Entry 4E8A (X-ray diffraction, 2.70 A resolution); this record covers chain A.

[Chain A]
Protein: Mitogen-activated protein kinase 14
From: Homo sapiens
Notes: EC 2.7.11.24
Reference sequence: Q16539 (MK14_HUMAN); residue numbers follow UniProt; this construct covers 1-360
Amino-acid sequence (360 residues; row label = number of the first residue in the row):
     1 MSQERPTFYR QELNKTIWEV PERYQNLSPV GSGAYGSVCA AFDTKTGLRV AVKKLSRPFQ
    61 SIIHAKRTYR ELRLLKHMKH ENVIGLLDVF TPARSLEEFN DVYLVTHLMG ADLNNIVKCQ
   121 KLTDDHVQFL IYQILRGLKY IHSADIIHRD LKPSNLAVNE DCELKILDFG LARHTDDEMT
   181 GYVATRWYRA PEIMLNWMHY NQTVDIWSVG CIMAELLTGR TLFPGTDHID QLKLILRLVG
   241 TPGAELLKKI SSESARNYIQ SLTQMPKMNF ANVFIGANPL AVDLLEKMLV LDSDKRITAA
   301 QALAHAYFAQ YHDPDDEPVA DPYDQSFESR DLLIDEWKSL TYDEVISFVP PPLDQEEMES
Not modelled in the structure: 1-3, 32, 116-119, 169-184, 352-360
Swiss-Prot annotation at these positions:
  - motif: T180 to Y182 (TXY)
  - active site: D168 (Proton acceptor)
  - binding site (ATP): V30 to V38, K53
  - modified residue: S2 (N-acetylserine), T16 (Phosphothreonine), K53 (N6-acetyllysine), K152 (N6-acetyllysine), T180 (Phosphothreonine), Y182 (Phosphotyrosine), T263 (Phosphothreonine), Y323 (Phosphotyrosine)
  - natural variant: A51 (A51V: In a gastric adenocarcinoma sample), P322 (P322R: In a lung adenocarcinoma sample)
  - mutagenesis: A34 (A34V: Lowered kinase activity), K53 (K53R: Loss of kinase activity), K54 (K54R: Impairs MAP2K6/MKK6-dependent autophosphorylation), Y69 (Y69H: Lowered kinase activity), D168 (D168A: Loss of kinase activity), T175 (T175A: No effect on either the kinase activity or tyrosine phosphorylation), D176 (D176A: Emulation of the active state. Increase in activity; when associated with S-327 or L-327), D177 (D177A: Loss of kinase activity), T180 (T180E: Loss of kinase activity), Y182 (Y182F: Loss of kinase activity), A320 (A320T: Lowered kinase activity), F327 (F327L: Emulation of the active state. Increase in activity; when associated with A-176; F327S: Emulation of the active state. Increase in activity; when associated with A-176), 1 further mutagenesis entry in UniProt
Ligand contacts: 0OA ((1R,2S,3R,4S,6S)-6-(cyclohexylmethoxy)-2,3,4-trihydroxycyclohexyl (2R)-2-methoxy-3-(octadecyloxy)propyl hydrogen (S)-phosphate): L195, N196, W197, M198, I250, S252, A255, I259

[In short]
Ligands of chain A: compound 0OA. From UniProt: active-site residue D168, 10 ATP-binding residues and 13
mutagenesis sites.
Chain A is Mitogen-activated protein kinase 14 (Homo sapiens); the structure, The crystal structure of p38a
MAP kinase in complex with PIA24, was determined by X-ray diffraction, deposited together with 4E5A, 4E5B,
4E6A and 4E6C.
